PDB entry 1X75 | X-ray diffraction, 2.80 A resolution | chains A and B of the 4 polymer chains in the assembly

# Chain A (and B)
Name: DNA gyrase subunit A
Organism: Escherichia coli
Notes: EC 5.99.1.3; chain B of this document is another copy of the same molecule, construct and numbering; everything in this record applies to it too
UniProt: P09097 (GYRA_ECOLI); residues 363-494 here = UniProt positions 363-494
Chain sequence (132 residues; numbered 363 to 494; the number before each row is that of its first residue):
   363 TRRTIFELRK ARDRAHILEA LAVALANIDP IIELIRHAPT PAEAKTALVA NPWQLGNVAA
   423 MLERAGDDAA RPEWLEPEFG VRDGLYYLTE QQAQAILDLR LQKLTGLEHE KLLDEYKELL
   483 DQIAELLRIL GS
Unresolved in the structure: 418, 426-428 (chain B: 426-428)

# Chain A / chain B interface
Contacting residue pairs - 47 pairs, chain A then chain B:
  Ile390(A) - Arg398(B)
  Asp391(A) - Arg398(B)  salt bridge
  Ile394(A) - Leu463(B)  hydrophobic
  Ile397(A) - Leu463(B)
  Ile397(A) - Thr467(B)
  Arg398(A) - Ile390(B)
  Arg398(A) - Asp391(B)  salt bridge
  Arg398(A) - Leu466(B)
  Ala400(A) - Thr467(B)
  Ala400(A) - Gly468(B)  hydrogen bond (backbone-backbone)
  Pro401(A) - Thr467(B)
  Pro401(A) - Gly468(B)  hydrogen bond (backbone-backbone)
  Pro401(A) - Leu469(B)  hydrogen bond (backbone-backbone)
  Thr402(A) - Thr467(B)
  Thr402(A) - Leu469(B)
  Pro403(A) - Thr467(B)
  Pro403(A) - Glu470(B)
  Ile458(A) - Leu463(B)
  Leu459(A) - Arg462(B)
  Leu459(A) - Leu463(B)  hydrogen bond (backbone-backbone)
  Leu459(A) - Gln464(B)  hydrogen bond (backbone-backbone)
  Asp460(A) - Arg462(B)
  Asp460(A) - Gln464(B)
  Leu461(A) - Leu461(B)
  Leu461(A) - Arg462(B)
  Leu461(A) - Leu463(B)  hydrogen bond (backbone-backbone)
  Arg462(A) - Leu459(B)
  Arg462(A) - Asp460(B)  hydrogen bond (side chain-backbone)
  Arg462(A) - Leu461(B)
  Arg462(A) - Arg462(B)
  Leu463(A) - Ile394(B)  hydrophobic
  Leu463(A) - Ile397(B)
  Leu463(A) - Ile458(B)
  Leu463(A) - Leu459(B)
  Leu463(A) - Leu461(B)  hydrogen bond (backbone-backbone)
  Gln464(A) - Leu459(B)  hydrogen bond (backbone-backbone)
  Leu466(A) - Arg398(B)
  Thr467(A) - Ile397(B)
  Thr467(A) - Ala400(B)
  Thr467(A) - Pro401(B)
  Thr467(A) - Thr402(B)
  Thr467(A) - Pro403(B)
  Gly468(A) - Ala400(B)  hydrogen bond (backbone-backbone)
  Gly468(A) - Pro401(B)  hydrogen bond (backbone-backbone)
  Leu469(A) - Pro401(B)  hydrogen bond (backbone-backbone)
  Leu469(A) - Thr402(B)
  Glu470(A) - Pro403(B)
Other interface residues (no listed pair), chain A (23 interface residues in all): Ala406, Gln456
Other interface residues (no listed pair), chain B (22 interface residues in all): Ala406

# Summary
Chain A and chain B form an interface of 23 and 22 residues respectively, with 12 hydrogen bonds and 2 salt
bridges. Polar contacts include Asp391(A)-Arg398(B), Arg462(A)-Asp460(B) and Ala400(A)-Gly468(B).
Both chains are DNA gyrase subunit A (Escherichia coli). Entry 1X75 (CcdB:GyrA14 complex) was determined by
X-ray diffraction.
